Entry 9BI2 (X-ray diffraction, 2.15 A resolution); this record covers chains D and C of the 4 polymer chains in the assembly.

Chain D:
Protein: Peptidyl-prolyl cis-trans isomerase A
From: Homo sapiens
Notes: EC 5.2.1.8
UniProt: P62937 (PPIA_HUMAN); residue numbers follow UniProt; this construct covers 1-165
Chain sequence (166 residues; each row starts with the number of its first residue; numbering starts at 0):
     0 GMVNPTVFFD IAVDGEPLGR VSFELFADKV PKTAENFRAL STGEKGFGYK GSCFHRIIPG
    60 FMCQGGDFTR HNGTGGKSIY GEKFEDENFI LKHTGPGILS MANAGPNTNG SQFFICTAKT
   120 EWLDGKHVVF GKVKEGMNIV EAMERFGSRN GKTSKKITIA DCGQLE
Not modelled in the structure: 0-1, 165
Differences from the reference sequence: expression tag (0)
Residues lining bound ligands: rmc-7977 (ZNI; (1R,5S,6r)-N-[(1P,7S,9S,13S,20M)-20-{5-(4-cyclopropylpiperazin-1-yl)-2-[(1S)-1-methoxyethyl]pyridin-3-yl}-21-ethyl-17,17-dimethyl-8,14-dioxo-15-oxa-4-thia-9,21,27,28-tetraazapentacyclo[17.5.2.1~2,5~.1~9,13~.0~22,26~]octacosa-1(24),2,5(28),19,22,25-hexaen-7-yl]-3-oxabicyclo[3.1.0]hexane-6-carboxamide): R55, I57, F60, M61, Q63, G72, T73, A101, N102, A103, Q111, F113, W121, L122, H126, R148
Curated features (UniProtKB/Swiss-Prot):
  - modified residue: M1 (N-acetylmethionine), V2 (N-acetylvaline), K28 (N6-acetyllysine), K44 (N6-acetyllysine), K76 (N6-acetyllysine), S77 (Phosphoserine), K82 (N6-acetyllysine), T93 (Phosphothreonine), K125 (N6-acetyllysine), K131 (N6-acetyllysine), K133 (N6-acetyllysine)
  - glycosylation: N108 (N-linked (GlcNAc...) asparagine)
  - cross-link (Glycyl lysine isopeptide (Lys-Gly)): K28 (interchain with G-Cter in SUMO2), K82 (interchain with G-Cter in SUMO2)

Chain C:
Protein: Isoform 2B of GTPase KRas
From: Homo sapiens
Notes: EC 3.6.5.2
UniProt: P01116 (RASK_HUMAN), isoform P01116-2; residues 1-169 here = UniProt positions 1-169
Chain sequence (170 residues; each row starts with the number of its first residue; numbering starts at 0):
     0 GMTEYKLVVV GACGVGKSAL TIQLIQNHFV DEYDPTIEDS YRKQVVIDGE TCLLDILDTA
    60 GQEEYSAMRD QYMRTGEGFL CVFAINNTKS FEDIHHYREQ IKRVKDSEDV PMVLVGNKCD
   120 LPSRTVDTKQ AQDLARSYGI PFIETSAKTR QGVDDAFYTL VREIRKHKEK
Not modelled in the structure: 168-169
Differences from the reference sequence: expression tag (0); engineered mutation C12 (Gly in P01116)
Metal / ion sites: Mg2+: S17, T35 (together with GMP-PNP)
Residues lining bound ligands:
  - GMP-PNP (GNP; phosphoaminophosphonic acid-guanylate ester): G10, A11, C12, G13, V14, G15, K16, S17, A18, F28, V29, D30, E31, Y32, D33, P34, T35, T58, A59, G60, Q61, N116, K117, D119, L120, S145, A146, K147
  - rmc-7977 (ZNI; (1R,5S,6r)-N-[(1P,7S,9S,13S,20M)-20-{5-(4-cyclopropylpiperazin-1-yl)-2-[(1S)-1-methoxyethyl]pyridin-3-yl}-21-ethyl-17,17-dimethyl-8,14-dioxo-15-oxa-4-thia-9,21,27,28-tetraazapentacyclo[17.5.2.1~2,5~.1~9,13~.0~22,26~]octacosa-1(24),2,5(28),19,22,25-hexaen-7-yl]-3-oxabicyclo[3.1.0]hexane-6-carboxamide): Y32, P34, T35, I36, E37, A59, Q61, Y64, M67, Y71
Curated features (UniProtKB/Swiss-Prot):
  - motif: Y32 to Y40 (Effector region)
  - binding site (GTP): G10, A11, G13 to A18, V29 to T35, A59, G60, N116 to D119
  - modified residue: M1 (N-acetylmethionine), T2 (N-acetylthreonine), K104 (N6-acetyllysine)
  - glycosylation: T35 (Microbial infection: O-linked (Glc) threonine)

Chain D / chain C interface:
Contacting residue pairs (14; chain D residue first):
  R55(D) with P34(C); I36(C)
  R69(D) with E31(C), salt bridge
  N71(D) with E31(C), hydrogen bond
  T73(D) with E31(C), hydrogen bond; Y32(C); D33(C)
  W121(D) with Y64(C), hydrogen bond
  L122(D) with Y64(C)
  K125(D) with E63(C)
  R148(D) with E37(C), salt bridge
  N149(D) with I36(C); E37(C), hydrogen bond (side chain-backbone); D38(C)
Also at the interface, not in a pair above, chain D (11 interface residues in all): I57, A103

Overview:
11 residues of chain D and 9 residues of chain C are in contact; the contacts include 4 hydrogen bonds and 2
salt bridges. Polar contacts include R69(D)-E31(C), R148(D)-E37(C) and N71(D)-E31(C). Rmc-7977 is bound
between chain D and chain C. Ligands of chain C: GMP-PNP.
Chain D is Peptidyl-prolyl cis-trans isomerase A and chain C is Isoform 2B of GTPase KRas, both from Homo
sapiens; the structure, Crystal structure of GMPPNP bound KRAS G12C in complex with CYPA and RMC-7977, was
determined by X-ray diffraction (same publication as 9BGH, 9BHO, 9BHP, 9BHQ and 9BI1).
